PDB entry 3JV7 | X-ray diffraction, 2.00 A resolution | chains B and C of the 4 polymer chains in the assembly

[Chain B (and C)]
Name: Adh-A
From: Rhodococcus ruber
Notes: EC 1.1.1.1; chain C of this document is another copy of the same molecule, construct and numbering; everything in this record applies to it too
Sequence (345 residues; row label = number of the first residue in the row):
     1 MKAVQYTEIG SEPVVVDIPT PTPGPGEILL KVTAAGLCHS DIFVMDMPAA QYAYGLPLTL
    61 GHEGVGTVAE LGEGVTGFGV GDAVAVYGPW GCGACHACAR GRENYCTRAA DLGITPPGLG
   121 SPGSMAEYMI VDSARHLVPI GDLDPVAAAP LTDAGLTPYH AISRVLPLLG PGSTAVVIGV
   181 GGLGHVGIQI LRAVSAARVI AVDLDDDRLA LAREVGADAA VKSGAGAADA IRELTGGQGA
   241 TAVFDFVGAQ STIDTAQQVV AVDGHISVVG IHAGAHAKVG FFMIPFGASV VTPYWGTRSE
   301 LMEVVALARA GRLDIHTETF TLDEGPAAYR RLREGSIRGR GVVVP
Bound ions: Zn2+ site 1: Cys-38, His-62, Asp-153 (together with acetic acid); Zn2+ site 2: Cys-92, Cys-95, Cys-98, Cys-106
Residues lining bound ligands: NAD (nicotinamide-adenine-dinucleotide): Cys-38, His-39, Ser-40, Asp-153, Thr-157, Ile-178, Gly-179, Val-180, Gly-181, Gly-182, Leu-183, Gly-184, Val-202, Asp-203, Leu-204, Arg-208, Ser-223, Phe-246, Val-247, Ser-251, Thr-252, Val-269, Gly-270, Ile-271, Pro-293, Tyr-294, Trp-295, Leu-332, Gly-339, Arg-340

[Chain B / chain C interface]
Residue-residue contacts (69):
  Phe-43(B) with Phe-282(C), hydrophobic
  Gln-51(B) with Phe-282(C)
  Arg-102(B) with Asp-263(C), salt bridge
  Tyr-105(B) with Val-262(C), hydrophobic; Asp-263(C); Phe-286(C), hydrophobic; Gly-287(C)
  Arg-164(B) with Asp-263(C), salt bridge; Gly-287(C), hydrogen bond (side chain-backbone)
  Val-262(B) with Tyr-105(C), hydrophobic
  Asp-263(B) with Arg-102(C), salt bridge; Tyr-105(C); Arg-164(C), salt bridge
  Val-268(B) with Phe-281(C)
  Val-269(B) with Phe-281(C)
  Gly-270(B) with Phe-281(C)
  Ile-271(B) with Phe-281(C), hydrophobic
  Ala-275(B) with Gly-280(C)
  His-276(B) with Lys-278(C); Val-279(C); Gly-280(C); Met-283(C)
  Ala-277(B) with Ala-277(C); Lys-278(C); Val-279(C), hydrogen bond (backbone-backbone)
  Lys-278(B) with His-276(C); Ala-277(C)
  Val-279(B) with His-276(C); Ala-277(C), hydrogen bond (backbone-backbone); Val-279(C), hydrophobic; Val-290(C), hydrophobic
  Gly-280(B) with Ala-275(C); His-276(C); Thr-292(C)
  Phe-281(B) with Val-268(C); Val-269(C); Gly-270(C); Ile-271(C), hydrophobic; Thr-292(C); Pro-293(C)
  Phe-282(B) with Phe-43(C), hydrophobic
  Met-283(B) with Gly-274(C); Ala-275(C); His-276(C)
  Ile-284(B) with Thr-292(C)
  Pro-285(B) with Thr-292(C)
  Phe-286(B) with Tyr-105(C), hydrophobic; Thr-292(C); Tyr-294(C), hydrophobic
  Gly-287(B) with Tyr-105(C); Arg-164(C), hydrogen bond (backbone-side chain); Val-291(C); Thr-292(C), hydrogen bond (backbone-backbone)
  Ala-288(B) with Val-291(C)
  Ser-289(B) with Val-290(C); Val-291(C)
  Val-290(B) with Val-279(C), hydrophobic; Ser-289(C); Val-290(C), hydrogen bond (backbone-backbone)
  Val-291(B) with Gly-287(C); Ala-288(C); Ser-289(C)
  Thr-292(B) with Gly-280(C); Phe-281(C); Pro-285(C); Phe-286(C); Gly-287(C), hydrogen bond (backbone-backbone)
  Pro-293(B) with Phe-281(C)
  Tyr-294(B) with Phe-286(C), hydrophobic
Other interface residues (no listed pair), chain B (35 interface residues in all): Met-47, Thr-107, Gln-238, Gly-274
Other interface residues (no listed pair), chain C (35 interface residues in all): Met-47, Gln-51, Thr-107, Gln-238, Ile-284

[Summary]
Chain B and chain C each contribute 35 residues to their interface; the contacts include 7 hydrogen bonds and
4 salt bridges. Polar pairs include Arg-102(B)/Asp-263(C), Arg-164(B)/Asp-263(C) and Arg-164(B)/Gly-287(C).
Chain B binds NAD. The Zn2+ site 1 is built by Cys-38(B), His-62(B) and Asp-153(B).
Chain B and chain C are both Adh-A (Rhodococcus ruber); the structure, Structure of ADH-A from Rhodococcus
ruber, was determined by X-ray diffraction, deposited together with 2XAA.
